PDB entry 5CP6 | X-ray diffraction, 2.60 A resolution | chains J and A of the 10 polymer chains in the assembly

Chain J:
Molecule: 145-nt DNA strand
Sequence (145 nucleotides; numbered -72 to 72; the number before each row is that of its first residue; numbers below 1 keep their minus sign (DA-72 is residue -72)):
   -72 ATCAATATCCACCTGCAGATACTACCAAAAGTGTATTTGGAAACTGCTCC
   -22 ATCAAAAGGCATGTTCAGCTGATTCAGCTGAACATGCCTTTTGATGGAGC
    28 AGTTTCCAAATACACTTTTGGTAGTATCTGCAGGTGGATATTGAT
Bound ions: Ru ion near DG-15 (its only coordinating residue here)
Ligand contacts: RUH ((ethane6-5,8,9,10-tetrahydroanthracene)Ru(II)(ethylene-diamine)Cl): DA-16, DG-15, DG-14

Chain A:
Name: Histone H3.2
From: Xenopus laevis
UniProt: P84233 (H32_XENLA); residues 1-135 here correspond to UniProt positions 2-136 (UniProt number = residue number + 1)
Chain sequence (135 residues; each row starts with the number of its first residue):
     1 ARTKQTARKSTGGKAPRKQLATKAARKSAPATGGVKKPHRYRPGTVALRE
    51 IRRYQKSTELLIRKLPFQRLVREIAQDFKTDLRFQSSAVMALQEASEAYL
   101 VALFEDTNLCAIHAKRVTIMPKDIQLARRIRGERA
Not modelled in the structure: 1-37, 134-135
Differences from the reference sequence: variant Ala102 (Gly103 in P84233)
Curated features (UniProtKB/Swiss-Prot):
  - modified residue: Arg2 (Asymmetric dimethylarginine), Thr3 (Phosphothreonine), Lys4 (Allysine), Gln5 (5-glutamyl dopamine), Thr6 (Phosphothreonine), Arg8 (Citrulline), Lys9 (N6,N6,N6-trimethyllysine), Ser10 (ADP-ribosylserine), Thr11 (Phosphothreonine), Lys14 (N6-(2-hydroxyisobutyryl)lysine), Arg17 (Asymmetric dimethylarginine), Lys18 (N6-(2-hydroxyisobutyryl)lysine), Lys23 (N6-(2-hydroxyisobutyryl)lysine), Arg26 (Citrulline), Lys27 (N6,N6,N6-trimethyllysine), Ser28 (ADP-ribosylserine), Lys36 (N6,N6,N6-trimethyllysine), Lys37 (N6-methyllysine), Tyr41 (Phosphotyrosine), Lys56 (N6,N6,N6-trimethyllysine) and 8 more in UniProt
  - lipidation: Cys110 (S-palmitoyl cysteine)

Chain J / chain A interface:
Contacting residue pairs (28; chain J residue first):
  DA-68(J) - His39(A)  phosphate contact
  DT-67(J) - His39(A)  sugar contact
  DT-67(J) - Tyr41(A)  phosphate contact
  DA-66(J) - Tyr41(A)  sugar contact
  DA-66(J) - Arg49(A)  phosphate contact
  DT-65(J) - Arg49(A)  phosphate contact
  DA8(J) - Pro43(A)  phosphate contact
  DA8(J) - Gly44(A)  hydrogen bond to the phosphate
  DA9(J) - Arg40(A)  hydrogen bond to the base
  DA9(J) - Tyr41(A)  sugar contact
  DA9(J) - Arg42(A)  phosphate contact
  DA9(J) - Pro43(A)  sugar contact
  DA9(J) - Gly44(A)  hydrogen bond to the phosphate
  DA9(J) - Thr45(A)  hydrogen bond to the phosphate
  DA9(J) - Val46(A)  hydrogen bond to the phosphate
  DA9(J) - Ala47(A)  hydrogen bond to the phosphate
  DC10(J) - Arg40(A)  hydrogen bond to the sugar
  DC10(J) - Tyr41(A)  hydrogen bond to the phosphate
  DC10(J) - Val46(A)  phosphate contact
  DT17(J) - Arg63(A)  hydrogen bond to the phosphate
  DT17(J) - Leu65(A)  phosphate contact
  DT17(J) - Pro66(A)  phosphate contact
  DT17(J) - Arg69(A)  salt bridge to the phosphate
  DT18(J) - Arg63(A)  salt bridge to the phosphate
  DT18(J) - Lys64(A)  hydrogen bond to the phosphate
  DT18(J) - Leu65(A)  hydrogen bond to the phosphate
  DA25(J) - Arg83(A)  sugar contact
  DG26(J) - Arg83(A)  sugar contact
Other interface residues (no listed pair), chain J (13 interface residues in all): DG-2, DA-1
Other interface residues (no listed pair), chain A (19 interface residues in all): Glu50, Asp81, Lys115

Summary:
13 residues of chain J face 19 of chain A across their interface; the contacts include 11 hydrogen bonds and 2
salt bridges. Polar contacts include DA9(J)-Arg40(A), DC10(J)-Arg40(A) and DA8(J)-Gly44(A). Ligands of chain
J: compound RUH.
Here chain J is a 145-nt DNA strand and chain A is Histone H3.2 (Xenopus laevis). Entry 5CP6 (Nucleosome Core
Particle with Adducts from the Anticancer Compound,
[(eta6-5,8,9,10-tetrahydroanthracene)Ru(ethylenediamine)Cl][PF6]) was determined by X-ray diffraction.
